Entry 6ZHX (electron microscopy, 2.50 A resolution); this record covers chains G and J of the 12 polymer chains in the assembly.

[Chain G]
Protein: Histone H2A type 1
From: Xenopus laevis
UniProtKB: P06897 (H2A1_XENLA); residues 0-129 here correspond to UniProt positions 1-130 (UniProt number = residue number + 1)
Sequence (130 residues; row label = number of the first residue in the row; numbering starts at 0):
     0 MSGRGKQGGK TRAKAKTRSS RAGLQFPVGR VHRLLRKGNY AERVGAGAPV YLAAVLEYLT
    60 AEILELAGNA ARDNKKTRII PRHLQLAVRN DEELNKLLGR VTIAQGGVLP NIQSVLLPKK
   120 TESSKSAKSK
Not modelled in the structure: 0-9, 120-129
Construct notes: conflict Arg99 (Gly100 in P06897), Ser123 (Ala124 in P06897)
From the paper describing this entry:
  - mutagenesis - E61A/E64A/D90A/E92A: decreased catalytic activity with Chromodomain-helicase-DNA-binding protein 1-like
  - mutagenesis - E61A/E64A/D90A/E92A: decreased binding to Chromodomain-helicase-DNA-binding protein 1-like

[Chain J]
Molecule: DNA (145-MER) Widom 601 sequence
From: synthetic construct
Sequence (145 nucleotides; numbered -72 to 72; the number before each row is that of its first residue; numbers below 1 keep their minus sign (DA-72 is residue -72)):
   -72 ATCGATGTAT ATATCTGACA CGTGCCTGGA GACTAGGGAG TAATCCCCTT GGCGGTTAAA
   -12 ACGCGGGGGA CAGCGCGTAC GTGCGTTTAA GCGGTGCTAG AGCTGTCTAC GACCAATTGA
    48 GCGGCCTCGG CACCGGGATT CTGAT

[How chain G and chain J interact]
Pairs across the interface (18):
  Arg11(G) with DA-43(J), base contact; DG-42(J), base contact; DA-41(J), phosphate contact
  Ala12(G) with DG-42(J), phosphate contact; DA-41(J), hydrogen bond to the phosphate
  Ala14(G) with DA-43(J), phosphate contact; DG-42(J), phosphate contact
  Lys15(G) with DA-43(J), phosphate contact; DG-42(J), hydrogen bond to the phosphate
  Thr16(G) with DA-43(J), phosphate contact
  Arg17(G) with DA-43(J), salt bridge to the phosphate
  Arg20(G) with DG-42(J), salt bridge to the phosphate
  Gly28(G) with DG-44(J), phosphate contact; DA-43(J), phosphate contact
  Arg32(G) with DG-44(J), salt bridge to the phosphate
  Arg42(G) with DG-35(J), phosphate contact
  Arg77(G) with DC-54(J), sugar contact; DA-53(J), salt bridge to the phosphate
Other interface residues (no listed pair), chain G (13 interface residues in all): Lys13, Arg29
Other interface residues (no listed pair), chain J (8 interface residues in all): DG-45

[In short]
The interface between chain G and chain J involves 13 residues on one side and 8 on the other, with 2 hydrogen
bonds and 4 salt bridges. Among the polar pairs are Ala12(G)-DA-41(J), Lys15(G)-DG-42(J) and
Arg17(G)-DA-43(J). From the paper: E61A/E64A/D90A/E92A of chain G reduce catalytic activity with
Chromodomain-helicase-DNA-binding protein 1-like; E61A/E64A/D90A/E92A of chain G reduce binding to
Chromodomain-helicase-DNA-binding protein 1-like.
Here chain G is Histone H2A type 1 (Xenopus laevis) and chain J is DNA (145-MER) Widom 601 sequence (synthetic
construct). Entry 6ZHX (Cryo-EM structure of the regulatory linker of ALC1 bound to the nucleosome's acidic
patch: nucleosome class) was determined by electron microscopy, deposited together with 6ZHY.
